PDB entry 1BX2 | X-ray diffraction, 2.60 A resolution | chains B and C of the 6 polymer chains in the assembly

Chain B:
Name: Protein (HLA-DR2)
From: Homo sapiens
Notes: fragment: extracellular domains beta 1, beta 2
Reference sequence: P04229 (2B11_HUMAN); numbering as in UniProt (aligned over 3-193)
Sequence (191 residues; numbered 3 to 193; the number before each row is that of its first residue):
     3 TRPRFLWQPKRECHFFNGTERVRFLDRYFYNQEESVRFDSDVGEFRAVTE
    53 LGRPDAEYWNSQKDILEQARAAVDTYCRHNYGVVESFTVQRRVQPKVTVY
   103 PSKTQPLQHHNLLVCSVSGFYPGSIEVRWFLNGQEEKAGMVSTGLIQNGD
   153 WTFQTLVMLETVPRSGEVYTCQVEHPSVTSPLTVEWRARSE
Cystine bridges: C15-C79, C117-C173

Chain C:
Name: Protein (HLA-DR2)
From: Homo sapiens
Notes: fragment: peptide from human myelin basic protein
Sequence (15 residues; numbered 85 to 99; the number before each row is that of its first residue):
    85 ENPVVHFFKNIVTPR
Unresolved in the structure: 99

How chain B and chain C interact:
Residue-residue contacts (22):
  R13(B) with F92(C), hydrogen bond (side chain-backbone); N94(C), hydrogen bond
  F26(B) with F92(C), hydrophobic
  D28(B) with F92(C)
  D57(B) with T97(C)
  Y60(B) with T97(C); P98(C)
  W61(B) with T97(C)
  Q70(B) with F92(C); K93(C)
  A74(B) with F92(C), hydrophobic
  T77(B) with H90(C), hydrogen bond (backbone-side chain)
  Y78(B) with H90(C); F91(C); F92(C)
  H81(B) with V88(C), hydrogen bond (side chain-backbone); H90(C), hydrogen bond
  N82(B) with V89(C); H90(C), hydrogen bond (side chain-backbone)
  V85(B) with P87(C); V88(C); V89(C), hydrophobic
Other interface residues (no listed pair), chain B (14 interface residues in all): A71
Other interface residues (no listed pair), chain C (11 interface residues in all): V96
Interface features reported in the paper:
  - residue pairs: F92(C)-F26(B)
  - interface residues, chain C: V89(C)

Summary:
Chain B and chain C form an interface of 14 and 11 residues respectively; the contacts include 6 hydrogen
bonds. Polar pairs include R13(B)-F92(C), R13(B)-N94(C) and T77(B)-H90(C). The paper describes a contact
between F92(C) and F26(B). The paper reports the interface residue V89(C).
Here chain B is Protein (HLA-DR2) and chain C is Protein (HLA-DR2), both from Homo sapiens. Entry 1BX2
(Crystal structure of HLA-DR2 (dra*0101,drb1*1501) complexed with a peptide from human myelin basic protein)
was determined by X-ray diffraction.
